Entry 6KVD (X-ray diffraction, 2.21 A resolution); this record covers chains I and E of the 10 polymer chains in the assembly.

Chain I:
Molecule: 146-nt DNA strand
From: Homo sapiens
Sequence (146 nucleotides; row label = number of the first residue in the row):
     1 ATCAATATCCACCTGCAGATTCTACCAAAAGTGTATTTGGAAACTGCTCC
    51 ATCAAAAGGCATGTTCAGCTGAATTCAGCTGAACATGCCTTTTGATGGAG
   101 CAGTTTCCAAATACACTTTTGGTAGAATCTGCAGGTGGATATTGAT
Metal / ion sites: Mn2+ site 1 near DA27 (its only coordinating residue here); Mn2+ site 2 near DG68 (its only coordinating residue here); Mn2+ site 3 near DG100 (its only coordinating residue here); Mn2+ site 4 near DG121 (its only coordinating residue here); Mn2+ site 5 near DG134 (its only coordinating residue here)

Chain E:
Name: Histone H3.1
From: Homo sapiens
UniProtKB: P68431 (H31_HUMAN); residues 0-135 here correspond to UniProt positions 1-136 (UniProt number = residue number + 1)
Chain sequence (139 residues; numbered -3 to 135; the number before each row is that of its first residue; numbers below 1 keep their minus sign (Gly-3 is residue -3)):
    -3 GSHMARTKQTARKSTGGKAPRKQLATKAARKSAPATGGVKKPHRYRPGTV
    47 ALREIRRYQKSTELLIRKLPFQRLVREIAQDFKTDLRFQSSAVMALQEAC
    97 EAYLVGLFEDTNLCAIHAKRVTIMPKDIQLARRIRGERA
Disordered / not traced: -3 to 35, 135
Sequence notes: expression tag (-3 to -1)
Metal / ion sites: Mn2+: Asp77 (shared with 1 residue of chain D)
Curated features (UniProtKB/Swiss-Prot):
  - modified residue: Arg2 (Asymmetric dimethylarginine), Thr3 (Phosphothreonine), Lys4 (Allysine), Gln5 (5-glutamyl dopamine), Thr6 (Phosphothreonine), Arg8 (Citrulline), Lys9 (N6,N6,N6-trimethyllysine), Ser10 (ADP-ribosylserine), Thr11 (Phosphothreonine), Lys14 (N6-(2-hydroxyisobutyryl)lysine), Arg17 (Asymmetric dimethylarginine), Lys18 (N6-(2-hydroxyisobutyryl)lysine), Lys23 (N6-(2-hydroxyisobutyryl)lysine), Arg26 (Citrulline), Lys27 (N6,N6,N6-trimethyllysine), Ser28 (ADP-ribosylserine), Lys36 (N6,N6,N6-trimethyllysine), Lys37 (N6-methyllysine), Tyr41 (Phosphotyrosine), Lys56 (N6,N6,N6-trimethyllysine) and 8 more in UniProt
  - lipidation: Lys18 (N6-decanoyllysine)

Chain I / chain E interface:
Residue-residue contacts (29; chain I residue first):
  DA5(I) - His39(E)  phosphate contact
  DT6(I) - His39(E)  sugar contact
  DT6(I) - Tyr41(E)  sugar contact
  DA7(I) - Tyr41(E)  sugar contact
  DA7(I) - Arg49(E)  hydrogen bond to the phosphate
  DT8(I) - Arg49(E)  salt bridge to the phosphate
  DG81(I) - Arg40(E)  base contact
  DG81(I) - Pro43(E)  phosphate contact
  DG81(I) - Gly44(E)  hydrogen bond to the phosphate
  DA82(I) - Arg40(E)  hydrogen bond to the base
  DA82(I) - Tyr41(E)  sugar contact
  DA82(I) - Arg42(E)  phosphate contact
  DA82(I) - Pro43(E)  sugar contact
  DA82(I) - Gly44(E)  hydrogen bond to the phosphate
  DA82(I) - Thr45(E)  hydrogen bond to the phosphate
  DA82(I) - Val46(E)  hydrogen bond to the phosphate
  DA82(I) - Ala47(E)  hydrogen bond to the phosphate
  DA83(I) - Arg40(E)  hydrogen bond to the sugar
  DA83(I) - Tyr41(E)  hydrogen bond to the phosphate
  DA83(I) - Val46(E)  phosphate contact
  DT90(I) - Arg63(E)  phosphate contact
  DT90(I) - Leu65(E)  phosphate contact
  DT90(I) - Pro66(E)  phosphate contact
  DT90(I) - Arg69(E)  salt bridge to the phosphate
  DT91(I) - Arg63(E)  salt bridge to the phosphate
  DT91(I) - Lys64(E)  hydrogen bond to the phosphate
  DT91(I) - Leu65(E)  hydrogen bond to the phosphate
  DA99(I) - Arg83(E)  hydrogen bond to the sugar
  DG100(I) - Arg83(E)  sugar contact
Interface residues without a listed pair, chain E (17 interface residues in all): Asp81

Summary:
The interface between chain I and chain E involves 11 residues on one side and 17 on the other; the contacts
include 12 hydrogen bonds and 3 salt bridges. Polar contacts include DA82(I)-Arg40(E), DA83(I)-Arg40(E) and
DA99(I)-Arg83(E).
Chain I is a 146-nt DNA strand and chain E is Histone H3.1, both from Homo sapiens; the structure, Crystal
structure of human nucleosome containing H2A.J, was determined by X-ray diffraction.
